PDB entry 8DG5 | electron microscopy, 3.26 A resolution | chains A and E of the 3 polymer chains in the assembly

== Chain A ==
Molecule: Endoribonuclease Dcr-1
From: Drosophila melanogaster
Notes: EC 3.1.26.-
UniProt: Q9VCU9 (DCR1_DROME); residues 1-2249 here = UniProt positions 1-2249
Amino-acid sequence (2249 residues; row label = number of the first residue in the row):
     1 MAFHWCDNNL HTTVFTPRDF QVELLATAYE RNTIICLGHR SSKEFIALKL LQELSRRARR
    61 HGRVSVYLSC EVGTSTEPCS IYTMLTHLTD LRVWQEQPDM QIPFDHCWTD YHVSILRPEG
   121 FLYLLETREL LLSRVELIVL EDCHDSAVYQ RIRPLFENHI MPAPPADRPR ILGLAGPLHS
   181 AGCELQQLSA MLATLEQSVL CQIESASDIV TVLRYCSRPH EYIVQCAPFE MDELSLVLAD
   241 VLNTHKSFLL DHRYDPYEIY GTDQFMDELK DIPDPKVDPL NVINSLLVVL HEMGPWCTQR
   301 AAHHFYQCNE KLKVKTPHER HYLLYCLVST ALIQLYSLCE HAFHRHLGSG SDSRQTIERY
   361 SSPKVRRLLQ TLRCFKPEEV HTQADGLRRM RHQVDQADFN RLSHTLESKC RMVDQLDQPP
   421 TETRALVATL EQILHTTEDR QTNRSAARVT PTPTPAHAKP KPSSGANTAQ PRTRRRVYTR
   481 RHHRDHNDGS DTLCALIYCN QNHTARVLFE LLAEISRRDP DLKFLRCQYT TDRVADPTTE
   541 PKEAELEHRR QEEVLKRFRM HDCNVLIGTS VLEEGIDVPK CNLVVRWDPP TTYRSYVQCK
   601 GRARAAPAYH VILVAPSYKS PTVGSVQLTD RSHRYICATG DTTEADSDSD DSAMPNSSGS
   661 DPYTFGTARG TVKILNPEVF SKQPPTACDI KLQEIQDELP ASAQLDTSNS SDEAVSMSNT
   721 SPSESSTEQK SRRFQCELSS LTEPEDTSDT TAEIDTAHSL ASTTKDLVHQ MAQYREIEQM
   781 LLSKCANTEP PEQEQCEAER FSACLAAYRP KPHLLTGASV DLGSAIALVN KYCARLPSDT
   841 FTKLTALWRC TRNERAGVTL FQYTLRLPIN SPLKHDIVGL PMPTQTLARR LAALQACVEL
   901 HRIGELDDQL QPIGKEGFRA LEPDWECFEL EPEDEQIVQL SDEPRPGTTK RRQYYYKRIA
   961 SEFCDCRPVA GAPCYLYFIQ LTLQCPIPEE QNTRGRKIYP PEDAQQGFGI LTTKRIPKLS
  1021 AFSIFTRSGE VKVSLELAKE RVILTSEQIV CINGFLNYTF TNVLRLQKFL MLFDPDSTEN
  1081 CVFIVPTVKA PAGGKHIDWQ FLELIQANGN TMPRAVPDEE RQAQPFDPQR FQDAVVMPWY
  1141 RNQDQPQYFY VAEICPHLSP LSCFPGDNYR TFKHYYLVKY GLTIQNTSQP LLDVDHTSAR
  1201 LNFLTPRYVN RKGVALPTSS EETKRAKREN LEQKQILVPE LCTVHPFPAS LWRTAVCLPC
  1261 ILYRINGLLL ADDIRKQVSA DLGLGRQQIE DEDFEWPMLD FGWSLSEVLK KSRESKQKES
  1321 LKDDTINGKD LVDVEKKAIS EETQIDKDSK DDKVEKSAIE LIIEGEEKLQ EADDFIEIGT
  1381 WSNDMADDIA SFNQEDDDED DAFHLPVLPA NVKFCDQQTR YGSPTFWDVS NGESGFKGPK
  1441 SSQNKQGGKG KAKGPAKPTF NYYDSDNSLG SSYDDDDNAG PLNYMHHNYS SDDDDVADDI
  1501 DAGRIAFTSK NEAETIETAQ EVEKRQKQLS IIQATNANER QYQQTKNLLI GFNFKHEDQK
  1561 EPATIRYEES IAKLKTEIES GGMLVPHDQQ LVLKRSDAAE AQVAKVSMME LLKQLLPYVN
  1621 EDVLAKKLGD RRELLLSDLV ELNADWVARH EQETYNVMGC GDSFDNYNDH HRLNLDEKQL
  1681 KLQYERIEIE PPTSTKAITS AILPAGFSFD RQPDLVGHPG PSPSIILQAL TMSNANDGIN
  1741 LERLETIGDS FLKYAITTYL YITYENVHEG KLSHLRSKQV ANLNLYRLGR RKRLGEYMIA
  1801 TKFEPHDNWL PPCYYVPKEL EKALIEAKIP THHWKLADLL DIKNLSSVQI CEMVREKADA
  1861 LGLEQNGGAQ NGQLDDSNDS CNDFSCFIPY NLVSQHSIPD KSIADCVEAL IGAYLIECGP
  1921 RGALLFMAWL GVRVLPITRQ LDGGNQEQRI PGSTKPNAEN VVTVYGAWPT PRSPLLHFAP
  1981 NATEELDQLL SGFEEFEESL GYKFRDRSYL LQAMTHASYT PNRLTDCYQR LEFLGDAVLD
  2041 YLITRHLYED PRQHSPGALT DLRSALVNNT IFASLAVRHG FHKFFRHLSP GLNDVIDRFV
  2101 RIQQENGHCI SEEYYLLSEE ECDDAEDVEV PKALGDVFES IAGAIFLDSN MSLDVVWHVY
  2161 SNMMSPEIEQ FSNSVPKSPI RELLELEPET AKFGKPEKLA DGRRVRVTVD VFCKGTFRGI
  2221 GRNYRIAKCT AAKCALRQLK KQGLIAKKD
Not modelled in the structure: 1-10, 257-277, 348-352, 377-491, 640-758, 1290-1293, 1304-1524, 1558-1565, 1593-1605, 1619-1622, 1660-1661, 1672-1704, 1825-1834, 1855-1882, 2111-2122, 2241-2249
Differences from the reference sequence: conflict Arg134 (Ser in Q9VCU9), Ser205 (Thr in Q9VCU9), Leu416 (Met in Q9VCU9), Ser702 (Ala in Q9VCU9), Cys796 (Ser in Q9VCU9), Val1332 (Ala in Q9VCU9), Ala1338 (Pro in Q9VCU9), Ile1339 (Thr in Q9VCU9), Ile1345 (Leu in Q9VCU9)
UniProt features mapped onto this chain:
  - region: Asp924 to Lys957 (Wing domain)
  - binding site (ATP): Leu37 to Glu44
  - binding site (Mg(2+)): Glu1745, Asp1749, Asp1905, Glu1908, Glu2032, Asp2136, Glu2139
  - site: Lys2132 (Important for activity)
  - modified residue (Phosphoserine): Ser1423, Ser1877, Ser1880
  - mutagenesis: Asp1749 (D1749A: Cleaves the 5' (top) strand but not the 3' (bottom) strand of pre-miRNA), Glu1908 (E1908A: Cleaves the 5' (top) strand but not the 3' (bottom) strand of pre-miRNA. Abolishes cleavage of pre-miRNA; when associated with A-2139), Asp2036 (D2036A: Cleaves the 3' (bottom) strand but not the 5' (top) strand of pre-miRNA), Glu2139 (E2139A: Cleaves the 3' (bottom) strand but not the 5' (top) strand of pre-miRNA. Abolishes cleavage of pre-miRNA; when associated with A-1908), Leu2186 to Asp2249 (No effect on processing of the pre-miRNas, pre-let 7 and pre-bantam)
Bound ions: Mg2+ site 1: Asp1749, Glu1908; Mg2+ site 2: Asp1905, Glu1908 (shared with C39(E) of chain E)
Residues lining bound ligands: uridine-5'-monophosphate (U5P): Arg994, Arg996, Arg1027, Asp1195, His1196, Thr1197, Ser1198, Ala1199, Arg1200, Arg1207

== Chain E ==
Molecule: 59-nt RNA strand
Sequence (59 nucleotides; numbered 2 to 60; the number before each row is that of its first residue):
     2 GAGGUAGUAG GUUGUAUAGU AGUAAUUACA CAUCAUACUA UACAACCUAC UACCUCUCU
Not modelled in the structure: 26-34
Glycans and other covalent adducts: uridine-5'-monophosphate (U5P) linked to G2
Bound ions: Mg2+ site 1: G2, A3; Mg2+ site 2 near A10 (its only coordinating residue here); Mg2+ site 3: C39 (shared with Asp1905(A), Glu1908(A) of chain A)

== How chain A and chain E interact ==
Residue-residue contacts - 111 pairs, chain A then chain E:
  Pro837(A) with A25(E), phosphate contact
  Lys915(A) with A25(E), phosphate contact
  Thr949(A) with U14(E), phosphate contact; G15(E), hydrogen bond to the phosphate
  Lys950(A) with G15(E), phosphate contact; U16(E), phosphate contact
  Gln991(A) with C51(E), hydrogen bond to the phosphate; U52(E), phosphate contact
  Tyr1140(A) with U60(E), hydrogen bond to the phosphate
  Arg1141(A) with C59(E), salt bridge to the phosphate; U60(E), salt bridge to the phosphate
  Phe1172(A) with U60(E), phosphate contact
  Tyr1175(A) with U60(E), hydrogen bond to the phosphate
  Tyr1176(A) with U60(E), phosphate contact
  Lys1179(A) with C59(E), salt bridge to the phosphate
  His1196(A) with G2(E), hydrogen bond to the sugar
  Arg1200(A) with A50(E), salt bridge to the phosphate; C51(E), salt bridge to the phosphate
  Arg1207(A) with A50(E), salt bridge to the phosphate; C51(E), sugar contact
  Asn1210(A) with A10(E), hydrogen bond to the sugar
  Arg1211(A) with G11(E), hydrogen bond to the sugar; G12(E), salt bridge to the phosphate
  Lys1212(A) with G11(E), phosphate contact
  Leu1216(A) with A50(E), base contact; C51(E), sugar contact
  Pro1217(A) with C51(E), hydrogen bond to the sugar; U52(E), sugar contact
  Thr1218(A) with U52(E), sugar contact
  Ser1219(A) with U52(E), phosphate contact; A53(E), phosphate contact
  Ser1220(A) with U52(E), phosphate contact; A53(E), hydrogen bond to the phosphate
  Glu1222(A) with C54(E), phosphate contact
  Thr1223(A) with A53(E), phosphate contact; C54(E), hydrogen bond to the phosphate
  Lys1234(A) with C59(E), base contact
  Gln1235(A) with C59(E), hydrogen bond to the sugar; U60(E), sugar contact
  Ile1236(A) with U60(E), phosphate contact
  Leu1237(A) with U60(E), phosphate contact
  Ser1733(A) with G12(E), hydrogen bond to the phosphate; U13(E), hydrogen bond to the phosphate
  Asn1734(A) with U13(E), sugar contact
  Asn1736(A) with G11(E), hydrogen bond to the base; G12(E), sugar contact; C48(E), base contact
  Glu1745(A) with U40(E), phosphate contact
  Thr1746(A) with C39(E), phosphate contact; U40(E), phosphate contact
  Asp1749(A) with A38(E), hydrogen bond to the sugar; C39(E), sugar contact
  Lys1753(A) with A22(E), hydrogen bond to the base; A38(E), base contact
  Glu1769(A) with U24(E), phosphate contact; A25(E), phosphate contact
  Gly1770(A) with U24(E), hydrogen bond to the sugar; A25(E), phosphate contact
  Ser1773(A) with G23(E), hydrogen bond to the base; U24(E), sugar contact; A36(E), base contact
  His1774(A) with A36(E), hydrogen bond to the base
  Arg1776(A) with G23(E), hydrogen bond to the sugar; U24(E), salt bridge to the phosphate
  Ser1777(A) with A36(E), hydrogen bond to the base; U37(E), hydrogen bond to the sugar
  Val1780(A) with U37(E), sugar contact; A38(E), sugar contact
  Ala1781(A) with U37(E), phosphate contact; A38(E), phosphate contact
  Asn1782(A) with A38(E), hydrogen bond to the phosphate; C39(E), hydrogen bond to the phosphate
  Lys1802(A) with U49(E), sugar contact
  Glu1804(A) with U49(E), sugar contact
  Lys1901(A) with C39(E), salt bridge to the phosphate
  Glu1908(A) with A38(E), phosphate contact; C39(E), phosphate contact
  Glu2032(A) with G23(E), phosphate contact; U24(E), phosphate contact
  Phe2033(A) with U24(E), phosphate contact
  Asp2036(A) with A22(E), hydrogen bond to the sugar; G23(E), hydrogen bond to the sugar
  Pro2056(A) with U40(E), phosphate contact
  Gly2057(A) with U40(E), phosphate contact; A41(E), hydrogen bond to the phosphate
  Thr2060(A) with C39(E), sugar contact; U40(E), hydrogen bond to the phosphate
  Asp2061(A) with U40(E), sugar contact; A41(E), sugar contact
  Arg2063(A) with C39(E), hydrogen bond to the sugar
  Ser2064(A) with G20(E), base contact; U21(E), hydrogen bond to the sugar
  Val2067(A) with U21(E), hydrogen bond to the sugar; A22(E), sugar contact
  Asn2068(A) with U21(E), phosphate contact; A22(E), phosphate contact
  Asn2069(A) with A22(E), hydrogen bond to the phosphate
  Lys2132(A) with G23(E), salt bridge to the phosphate
  Glu2139(A) with A22(E), phosphate contact; G23(E), phosphate contact
  Ser2178(A) with G20(E), sugar contact
  Ile2180(A) with G20(E), sugar contact
  Arg2181(A) with G20(E), sugar contact; A41(E), sugar contact
  Leu2184(A) with U18(E), sugar contact; A19(E), sugar contact
  Glu2185(A) with A41(E), hydrogen bond to the sugar; U42(E), sugar contact
  Arg2225(A) with U21(E), salt bridge to the phosphate; A22(E), salt bridge to the phosphate
  Lys2228(A) with G20(E), salt bridge to the phosphate
Other interface residues (no listed pair), chain A (86 interface residues in all): Arg952, Thr993, Arg994, Gln1147, Pro1165, Tyr1180, Pro1206, Tyr1208, Leu1231, Glu1232, Glu1742, His1768, Lys1778, Asp1905, Gln2029, Asp2136, Pro2188
Other interface residues (no listed pair), chain E (35 interface residues in all): G8, A43, U58

== In short ==
Chain A and chain E form an interface of 86 and 35 residues respectively, with 33 hydrogen bonds and 13 salt
bridges. Among the polar pairs are Asn1736(A)-G11(E), Lys1753(A)-A22(E) and Ser1773(A)-G23(E). Bound to chain
A: uridine-5'-monophosphate. Uridine-5'-monophosphate is covalently linked to G2(E).
Here chain A is Endoribonuclease Dcr-1 (Drosophila melanogaster) and chain E is a 59-nt RNA strand. Entry 8DG5
(Structural Basis of MicroRNA Biogenesis by Dicer-1 and Its Partner Protein Loqs-PB - complex IIb) was
determined by electron microscopy, deposited together with 8DFV, 8DG7, 8DGA, 8DGI and 8DGJ.
